Entry 8XWX (X-ray diffraction, 2.69 A resolution); this record covers chains A and D of the 7 polymer chains in the assembly.

# Chain A
Name: Mitochondrial fission 1 protein
From: Homo sapiens
UniProtKB: Q9Y3D6 (FIS1_HUMAN); numbering as in UniProt (aligned over 1-123)
Sequence (125 residues; numbered -1 to 123; the number before each row is that of its first residue; numbers below 1 keep their minus sign (Gly-1 is residue -1)):
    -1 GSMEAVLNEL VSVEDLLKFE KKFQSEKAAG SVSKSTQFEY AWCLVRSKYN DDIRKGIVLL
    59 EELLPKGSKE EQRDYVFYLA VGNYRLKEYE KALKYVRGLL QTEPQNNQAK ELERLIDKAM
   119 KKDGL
Unresolved in the structure: -1 to 0, 121-123
Construct notes: expression tag (-1 to 0)
Swiss-Prot annotation at these positions:
  - modified residue: Met1 (N-acetylmethionine), Ser10 (Phosphoserine)
  - mutagenesis: Leu14 (L14P: Approximately 40% of cells display fragmented mitochondria), Leu42 (L42P: Less than 15% of cells display fragmented mitochondria), Leu58 (L58P: Less than 15% of cells display fragmented mitochondria), Leu77 (L77P: Less than 15% of cells display fragmented mitochondria. Shows greatly reduced binding to DNM1L), Leu91 (L91P: Less than 15% of cells display fragmented mitochondria. Shows greatly reduced binding to DNM1L), Leu110 (L110P: Approximately 40% of cells display fragmented mitochondria. No change in binding to DNM1L)
From the paper describing this entry:
  - mutagenesis - V56E: unchanged binding to B-cell receptor-associated protein 31 (chain D)

# Chain D
Name: B-cell receptor-associated protein 31
From: Homo sapiens
UniProtKB: P51572 (BAP31_HUMAN); residues 168-233 here = UniProt positions 168-233
Sequence (72 residues; row label = number of the first residue in the row):
   166 GSLDVGNAEV KLEEENRSLK ADLQKLKDEL ASTKQKLEKA ENQVLAMRKQ SEGLTKEYDR
   226 LLEEHAKLSA AA
Unresolved in the structure: 166-168, 234-237
Construct notes: expression tag (166-167, 234-237)

# How chain A and chain D interact
Contacting residue pairs (7):
  Arg52(A) - Ala231(D)
  Val56(A) - Glu228(D)
  Val56(A) - Ala231(D)  hydrophobic
  Glu59(A) - Leu227(D)
  Glu60(A) - Asp224(D)
  Glu60(A) - Glu228(D)
  Lys89(A) - His230(D)
The authors on this interface:
  - hot spots on chain A (mutagenesis) - K64A/K89A: decreased binding to B-cell receptor-associated protein 31 (chain D)

# In short
The chain A/chain D interface involves 5 residues from each chain. UniProt lists 6 mutagenesis sites on chain
A. The paper reports that K64A/K89A of chain A reduce binding to B-cell receptor-associated protein 31 (chain
D); V56E of chain A leaves binding to B-cell receptor-associated protein 31 (chain D) unchanged.
Chain A is Mitochondrial fission 1 protein and chain D is B-cell receptor-associated protein 31, both from
Homo sapiens; the structure, Crystal structure of FIS1-BAP31 complex from human, was determined by X-ray
diffraction, deposited together with 7YA9.
